PDB entry 8IW7 | electron microscopy, 2.97 A resolution | chains B and A of the 5 polymer chains in the assembly

# Chain B
Protein: Guanine nucleotide-binding protein G(I)/G(S)/G(T) subunit beta-1
Source organism: Homo sapiens
Reference sequence: P62873 (GBB1_HUMAN); residue numbers follow UniProt; this construct covers 2-340
Amino-acid sequence (377 residues; row label = number of the first residue in the row; numbers below 1 keep their minus sign (Met-10 is residue -10)):
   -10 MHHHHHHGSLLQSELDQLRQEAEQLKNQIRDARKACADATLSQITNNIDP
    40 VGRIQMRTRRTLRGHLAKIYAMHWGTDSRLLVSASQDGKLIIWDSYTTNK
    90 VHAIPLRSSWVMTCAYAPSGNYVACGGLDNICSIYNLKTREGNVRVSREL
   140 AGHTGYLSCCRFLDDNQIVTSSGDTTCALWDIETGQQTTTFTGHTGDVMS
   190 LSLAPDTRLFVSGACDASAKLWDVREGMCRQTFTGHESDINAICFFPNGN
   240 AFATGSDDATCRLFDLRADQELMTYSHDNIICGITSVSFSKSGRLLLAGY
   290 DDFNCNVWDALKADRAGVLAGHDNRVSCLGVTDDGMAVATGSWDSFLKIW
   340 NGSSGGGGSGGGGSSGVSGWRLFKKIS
Unresolved in the structure: -10 to 3, 341-366
Construct notes: initiating methionine (-10); expression tag (-9 to 1, 341-366)
Curated features (UniProtKB/Swiss-Prot):
  - modified residue: Ser2 (N-acetylserine), His266 (Phosphohistidine)
  - natural variant: Leu30 (L30F: In MRD42; uncertain significance), Arg52 (R52G: In MRD42), Gly64 (G64V: In MRD42), Asp76 (D76E: In MRD42; D76G: In MRD42), Gly77 (G77S: In MRD42), Lys78 (K78R: In MRD42), Ile80 (I80N: In MRD42; I80T: In MRD42), His91 (H91R: In MRD42; uncertain significance), Ala92 (A92T: In MRD42), Pro94 (P94S: In MRD42), Leu95 (L95P: In MRD42), Arg96 (R96L: In MRD42), 5 further natural variant entries in UniProt

# Chain A
Protein: Guanine nucleotide-binding protein subunit alpha isoforms short
Source organism: Homo sapiens
Amino-acid sequence (362 residues; each row starts with the number of its first residue; note: 33 numbers in that range are skipped by the numbering (no residue carries them; nothing is unmodelled there); numbering starts at 0):
     0 MMGCTLSAEDKAAVERSKM
    26 IEKQLQKDKQVYRATHRLLLLGADNSGKSTIVKQMRIY
    80 HVNGYSEEECKQYKAVVYSNTIQSIIAIIRAMGRLKIDFGDSARADDARQ
   130 LFVLAGAAEEGFMTAELAGVIKRLWKDSGVQACFNRSREYQLNDSAAYYL
   180 NDLDRIAQPNYIPTQQDVLRTRVKTSGIFETKFQVDKVNFHMFDVGAQRD
   230 ERRKWIQCFNDVTAIIFVVDSSDYN
   265 RLQEALNDFKSIWNNRWLRTISVILFLNKQDLLAEKVLAGKSKIEDYFPE
   315 FARYTTPEDATPEPGEDPRVTRAKYFIRDEFLRISTASGDGRHYCYPHFT
   365 CSVDTENARRIFNDCRDIIQRMHLRQYELL
Unresolved in the structure: 0-3, 80-203

# How chain B and chain A interact
Contacting residue pairs (41):
  Gly53(B) - Leu30(A)
  Ala56(B) - Tyr37(A)
  Lys57(B) - Cys237(A)
  Tyr59(B) - Cys237(A)
  Asp76(B) - Tyr37(A)
  Lys78(B) - Leu30(A)
  Lys78(B) - Asp33(A)  salt bridge
  Ile80(B) - Leu30(A)  hydrophobic
  Asn88(B) - Ala12(A)  hydrogen bond (side chain-backbone)
  Asn88(B) - Val13(A)
  Asn88(B) - Ser16(A)
  Lys89(B) - Ser16(A)  hydrogen bond (backbone-side chain)
  Lys89(B) - Ile26(A)
  Val90(B) - Arg15(A)  hydrogen bond (backbone-side chain)
  His91(B) - Arg15(A)
  Ala92(B) - Ile26(A)  hydrophobic
  Trp99(B) - Phe222(A)  hydrophobic
  Trp99(B) - Cys237(A)  hydrophobic
  Trp99(B) - Phe238(A)  hydrophobic
  Leu117(B) - Ser205(A)
  Leu117(B) - Gly206(A)
  Leu117(B) - Ile207(A)
  Leu117(B) - Gln227(A)  hydrogen bond (backbone-side chain)
  Leu117(B) - Phe238(A)  hydrophobic
  Asp118(B) - Ser205(A)
  Asn119(B) - Thr204(A)  hydrogen bond (side chain-backbone)
  Asn119(B) - Ser205(A)  hydrogen bond (side chain-backbone)
  Asn119(B) - Gly206(A)
  Asn119(B) - Ala226(A)
  Asn119(B) - Gln227(A)
  His142(B) - Thr204(A)  hydrogen bond (backbone-side chain)
  Thr143(B) - Thr204(A)
  Thr143(B) - Ala226(A)
  Tyr145(B) - Gln227(A)
  Tyr145(B) - Lys233(A)
  Gly162(B) - Arg228(A)
  Met188(B) - Lys233(A)
  Cys204(B) - Arg232(A)
  Asp246(B) - Lys233(A)  salt bridge
  Arg314(B) - Trp281(A)
  Trp332(B) - Gln236(A)
Interface residues without a listed pair, chain B (28 interface residues in all): Gly144, Asp163, Asn230
Interface residues without a listed pair, chain A (24 interface residues in all): Trp234, Asn239

# Overview
28 residues of chain B and 24 residues of chain A are in contact; the contacts include 7 hydrogen bonds and 2
salt bridges. Polar pairs include Lys78(B)-Asp33(A), Asp246(B)-Lys233(A) and Asn88(B)-Ala12(A).
Here chain B is Guanine nucleotide-binding protein G(I)/G(S)/G(T) subunit beta-1 and chain A is Guanine
nucleotide-binding protein subunit alpha isoforms short, both from Homo sapiens. Entry 8IW7 (Cryo-EM structure
of the PEA-bound mTAAR9-Gs complex) was determined by electron microscopy together with 8ITF, 8IW1, 8IW4 and
8IW9 from the same study.
